PDB entry 7YAC | electron microscopy, 3.24 A resolution | chains A and B of the 5 polymer chains in the assembly

[Chain A]
Protein: Guanine nucleotide-binding protein G(i) subunit alpha-1
Organism: Homo sapiens
Reference sequence: P63096 (GNAI1_HUMAN); numbering as in UniProt (aligned over 1-354)
Chain sequence (354 residues; numbered 1 to 354; the number before each row is that of its first residue):
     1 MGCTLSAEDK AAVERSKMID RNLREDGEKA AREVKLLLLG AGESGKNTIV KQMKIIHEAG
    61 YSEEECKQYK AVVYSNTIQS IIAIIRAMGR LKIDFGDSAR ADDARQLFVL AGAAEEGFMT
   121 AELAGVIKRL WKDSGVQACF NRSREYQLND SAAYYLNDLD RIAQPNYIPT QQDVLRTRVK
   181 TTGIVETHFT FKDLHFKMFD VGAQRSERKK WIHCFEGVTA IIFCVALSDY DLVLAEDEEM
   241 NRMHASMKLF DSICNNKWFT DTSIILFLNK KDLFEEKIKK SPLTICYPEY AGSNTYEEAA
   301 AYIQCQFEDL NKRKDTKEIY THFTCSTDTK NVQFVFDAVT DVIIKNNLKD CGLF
Unresolved in the structure: 1, 56-182
Sequence notes: engineered mutation Asn47 (Ser in P63096), Ala203 (Gly in P63096), Ala245 (Glu in P63096), Ser326 (Ala in P63096)
UniProt features mapped onto this chain:
  - region: Lys35 to Lys46, Thr48 (G1 motif), Asp173 to Thr181 (G2 motif), Phe196 to Gly202, Gln204, Arg205 (G3 motif), Ile265 to Asp272 (G4 motif), Thr324, Cys325, Thr327 to Thr329 (G5 motif)
  - binding site (GTP): Glu43 to Lys46, Thr48, Ser151, Leu175 to Thr181, Asp200 to Gly202, Gln204, Asn269 to Asp272
  - binding site (Mg(2+)): Thr181
  - modified residue: Arg178 (ADP-ribosylarginine), Gln204 (Deamidated glutamine), Cys351 (ADP-ribosylcysteine)
  - lipidation: Gly2 (N-myristoyl glycine), Cys3 (S-palmitoyl cysteine)
  - natural variant: Gly40 (G40C: In NEDHISB; G40R: In NEDHISB), Gly45 (G45D: In NEDHISB), Thr48 (T48I: In NEDHISB; T48K: In NEDHISB), Gln52 (Q52P: In NEDHISB), Ser75 (deletion: In NEDHISB; uncertain significance), Gln172 (deletion: In NEDHISB), Asp173 (D173V: In NEDHISB), Glu186 to Phe189 (deletion: In NEDHISB; uncertain significance), Cys224 (C224Y: In NEDHISB), Lys270 (K270N: In NEDHISB; K270R: In NEDHISB), Asp272 (D272G: In NEDHISB), Val332 (V332E: In NEDHISB; uncertain significance)
  - mutagenesis: Gly42 (G42R: Abolishes switch to an activated conformation and dissociation from beta and gamma subunits upon GTP binding. Abolishes interaction with RGS family members), Glu116 (E116L: Enhances interaction (inactive GDP-bound) with RGS14), Gln147 (Q147L: Enhances interaction (inactive GDP-bound) with RGS14)

[Chain B]
Protein: Guanine nucleotide-binding protein G(I)/G(S)/G(T) subunit beta-1
Organism: Homo sapiens
Reference sequence: P62873 (GBB1_HUMAN); numbering as in UniProt (aligned over 2-340)
Chain sequence (350 residues; row label = number of the first residue in the row; numbers below 1 keep their minus sign (Met-9 is residue -9)):
    -9 MHHHHHHGSS GSELDQLRQE AEQLKNQIRD ARKACADATL SQITNNIDPV GRIQMRTRRT
    51 LRGHLAKIYA MHWGTDSRLL VSASQDGKLI IWDSYTTNKV HAIPLRSSWV MTCAYAPSGN
   111 YVACGGLDNI CSIYNLKTRE GNVRVSRELA GHTGYLSCCR FLDDNQIVTS SGDTTCALWD
   171 IETGQQTTTF TGHTGDVMSL SLAPDTRLFV SGACDASAKL WDVREGMCRQ TFTGHESDIN
   231 AICFFPNGNA FATGSDDATC RLFDLRADQE LMTYSHDNII CGITSVSFSK SGRLLLAGYD
   291 DFNCNVWDAL KADRAGVLAG HDNRVSCLGV TDDGMAVATG SWDSFLKIWN
Unresolved in the structure: -9 to 0
Sequence notes: initiating methionine (-9); expression tag (-8 to 1)
UniProt features mapped onto this chain:
  - modified residue: Ser2 (N-acetylserine), His266 (Phosphohistidine)
  - natural variant: Leu30 (L30F: In MRD42; uncertain significance), Arg52 (R52G: In MRD42), Gly64 (G64V: In MRD42), Asp76 (D76E: In MRD42; D76G: In MRD42), Gly77 (G77S: In MRD42), Lys78 (K78R: In MRD42), Ile80 (I80N: In MRD42; I80T: In MRD42), His91 (H91R: In MRD42; uncertain significance), Ala92 (A92T: In MRD42), Pro94 (P94S: In MRD42), Leu95 (L95P: In MRD42), Arg96 (R96L: In MRD42), 5 further natural variant entries in UniProt

[How chain A and chain B interact]
Residue-residue contacts (32; chain A residue first):
  Asp9(A) with Asn88(B)
  Ala12(A) with Asn88(B)
  Val13(A) with Asn88(B)
  Arg15(A) with Val90(B), hydrogen bond (side chain-backbone)
  Ser16(A) with Asn88(B); Lys89(B), hydrogen bond (side chain-backbone)
  Ile19(A) with Lys89(B); Val90(B)
  Asp20(A) with Lys89(B), salt bridge
  Leu23(A) with Lys78(B); Ile80(B), hydrophobic; Lys89(B)
  Gly27(A) with Leu55(B)
  Gly183(A) with Asn119(B)
  Ile184(A) with Leu117(B)
  Glu186(A) with Trp99(B)
  Phe199(A) with Trp99(B), hydrophobic
  Gln204(A) with Tyr145(B)
  Ser206(A) with Tyr145(B)
  Glu207(A) with Asp186(B)
  Lys210(A) with Tyr145(B); Cys204(B); Asp228(B), salt bridge; Asp246(B), salt bridge
  Trp211(A) with Tyr145(B)
  His213(A) with Tyr59(B), hydrogen bond; Trp332(B)
  Cys214(A) with Tyr59(B); Gln75(B); Trp99(B)
  Phe215(A) with Trp99(B), hydrophobic
  Glu216(A) with Lys57(B), salt bridge
Other interface residues (no listed pair), chain A (23 interface residues in all): Asp26
Other interface residues (no listed pair), chain B (27 interface residues in all): Gly53, His91, Ala92, Met101, Asp118, Gly144, Gly162, Met188, Asn230

[Summary]
Chain A and chain B form an interface of 23 and 27 residues respectively; the contacts include 3 hydrogen
bonds and 4 salt bridges. Polar contacts include Asp20(A)-Lys89(B), Lys210(A)-Asp228(B) and
Lys210(A)-Asp246(B).
Chain A is Guanine nucleotide-binding protein G(i) subunit alpha-1 and chain B is Guanine nucleotide-binding
protein G(I)/G(S)/G(T) subunit beta-1, both from Homo sapiens; the structure, Paltusotine-bound SSTR2-Gi
complex, was determined by electron microscopy, deposited together with 7YAE.
